Entry 2V19 (X-ray diffraction, 2.59 A resolution); this record covers chains C and G of the 12 polymer chains in the assembly.

# Chain C (and G)
Protein: Dodecin
From: Thermus thermophilus
Notes: chain G of this document is another copy of the same molecule, construct and numbering; everything in this record applies to it too
Reference sequence: Q5SIE3 (Q5SIE3_THET8); residues 2-69 here = UniProt positions 2-69
Sequence (68 residues; numbered 2 to 69; the number before each row is that of its first residue):
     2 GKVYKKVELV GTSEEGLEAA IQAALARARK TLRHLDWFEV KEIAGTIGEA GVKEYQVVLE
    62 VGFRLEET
Sequence notes: engineered mutation Ala45 (Arg in Q5SIE3)
Swiss-Prot annotation at these positions:
  - binding site (FMN): Lys3 to Tyr5, Asp37, Trp38, Gln57, Arg65
  - binding site (CoA): Lys6, Arg28, Thr32 to Arg34, Arg65 to Glu67
  - site: Arg65 (May be important for ligand binding specificity and FMN binding)
Ligand contacts:
  - coenzyme A (COA), molecule 1: Lys6, Val8, Leu10, Arg28, Ala29, Thr32, Leu33, Phe64, Leu66
  - coenzyme A (COA), molecule 2: Arg28, Thr32, Leu33, Arg34, His35, Phe64, Arg65, Leu66, Glu67
  - FMN (flavin mononucleotide), molecule 1: Lys3, Tyr5, Asp37, Trp38, Glu40, Arg65
  - FMN, molecule 2: Val11, Gln57, Val59
  - FMN, molecule 3: Ala45, Thr47, Gln57

# How chain C and chain G interact
Contacting residue pairs (20; chain C residue first):
  Glu9(C) - Lys6(G)
  Glu9(C) - Lys7(G)  salt bridge
  Glu9(C) - Glu61(G)
  Leu10(C) - Tyr5(G)
  Leu10(C) - Lys6(G)
  Val11(C) - Lys3(G)
  Val11(C) - Val4(G)
  Val11(C) - Tyr5(G)  hydrogen bond (backbone-backbone)
  Val11(C) - Lys7(G)
  Thr13(C) - Gly2(G)  hydrogen bond (backbone-backbone)
  Thr13(C) - Lys3(G)  hydrogen bond (side chain-backbone)
  Thr13(C) - Tyr5(G)
  Ala24(C) - Val4(G)
  Ala25(C) - Val4(G)  hydrophobic
  Arg28(C) - Val4(G)
  Arg28(C) - Leu66(G)
  Arg28(C) - Glu67(G)  hydrogen bond (side chain-backbone)
  Lys31(C) - Thr69(G)
  Glu43(C) - Lys7(G)  salt bridge
  Glu55(C) - Lys3(G)  salt bridge
Interface residues without a listed pair, chain C (14 interface residues in all): Val8, Gly12, Ser14, Val59
Interface residues without a listed pair, chain G (13 interface residues in all): Trp38, Glu40, Glu68

# In short
Chain C and chain G form an interface of 14 and 13 residues respectively, with 4 hydrogen bonds and 3 salt
bridges. Polar contacts include Glu9(C)-Lys7(G), Glu43(C)-Lys7(G) and Glu55(C)-Lys3(G). Ligands of chain C: 3
copies of flavin mononucleotide and coenzyme A.
Chain C and chain G are both Dodecin (Thermus thermophilus); the structure, Crystal structure of the T.
thermophilus dodecin R45A mutant, was determined by X-ray diffraction, deposited together with 2UX9, 2V18 and
2V21.
